PDB entry 7AQR | electron microscopy, 2.91 A resolution | chains G and S of the 17 polymer chains in the assembly

== Chain G ==
Protein: NADH dehydrogenase [ubiquinone] iron-sulfur protein 1, mitochondrial
From: Arabidopsis thaliana
Notes: EC 7.1.1.2
UniProt: Q9FGI6 (NDUS1_ARATH); residue numbers follow UniProt; this construct covers 1-748
Chain sequence (748 residues; each row starts with the number of its first residue):
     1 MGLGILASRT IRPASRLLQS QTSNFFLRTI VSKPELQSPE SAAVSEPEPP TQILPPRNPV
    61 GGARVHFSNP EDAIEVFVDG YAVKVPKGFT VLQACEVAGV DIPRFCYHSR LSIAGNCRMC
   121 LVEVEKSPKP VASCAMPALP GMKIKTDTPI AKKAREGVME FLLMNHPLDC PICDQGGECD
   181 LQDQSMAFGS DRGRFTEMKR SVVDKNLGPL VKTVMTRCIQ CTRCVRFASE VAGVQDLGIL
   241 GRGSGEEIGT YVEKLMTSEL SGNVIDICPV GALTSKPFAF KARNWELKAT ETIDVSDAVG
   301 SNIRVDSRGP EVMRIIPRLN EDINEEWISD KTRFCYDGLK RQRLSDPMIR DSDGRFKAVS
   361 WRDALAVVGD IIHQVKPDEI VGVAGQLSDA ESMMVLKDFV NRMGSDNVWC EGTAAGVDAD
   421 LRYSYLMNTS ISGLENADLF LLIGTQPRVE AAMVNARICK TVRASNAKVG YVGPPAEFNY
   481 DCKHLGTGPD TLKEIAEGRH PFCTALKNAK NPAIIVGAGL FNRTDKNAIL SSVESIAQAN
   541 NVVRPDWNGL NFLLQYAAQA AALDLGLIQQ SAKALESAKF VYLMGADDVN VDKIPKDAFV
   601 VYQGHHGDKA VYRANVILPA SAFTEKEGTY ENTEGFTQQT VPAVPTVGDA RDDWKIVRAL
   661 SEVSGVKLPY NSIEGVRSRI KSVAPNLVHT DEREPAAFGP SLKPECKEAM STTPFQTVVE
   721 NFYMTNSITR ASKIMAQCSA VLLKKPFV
Not modelled in the structure: 1-56, 745-748
Metal / ion sites: 2Fe-2S cluster Fe: Cys-106, Cys-117, Cys-120, Cys-134; 4Fe-4S cluster Fe site 1: His-166, Cys-170, Cys-173, Cys-179; 4Fe-4S cluster Fe site 2: Cys-218, Cys-221, Cys-224, Cys-268
Residues lining bound ligands:
  - 2Fe-2S cluster (FES): Arg-104, Phe-105, Cys-106, Tyr-107, Gly-115, Asn-116, Cys-117, Arg-118, Met-119, Cys-120, Ala-132, Cys-134
  - 4Fe-4S cluster (SF4), molecule 1: His-166, Pro-167, Asp-169, Cys-170, Cys-173, Gln-175, Gly-176, Cys-179, Leu-181, Gln-182, Arg-217, Val-270, Gly-271
  - 4Fe-4S cluster (SF4), molecule 2: Met-215, Cys-218, Ile-219, Gln-220, Cys-221, Thr-222, Arg-223, Cys-224, Ile-248, Cys-268, Pro-269, Val-270, Ala-272, Leu-273

== Chain S ==
Protein: NADH dehydrogenase [ubiquinone] 1 alpha subcomplex subunit 2
From: Arabidopsis thaliana
UniProt: Q9FIJ2 (NDUA2_ARATH); residues 1-97 here = UniProt positions 1-97
Chain sequence (97 residues; row label = number of the first residue in the row):
     1 MAWRGSISKS MKELRILLCQ SSPASAPTRT FVEKNYKDLK SLNPKLPILI RECSGVQPQM
    61 WARYDMGVER CVNLDGLTEP QILKALENLV KSGATKA
Not modelled in the structure: 1, 95-97

== Chain G / chain S interface ==
Contacting residue pairs - 49 pairs, chain G then chain S:
  Lys-397(G) / Glu-13(S)  salt bridge
  Lys-397(G) / Arg-63(S)
  Asn-401(G) / Arg-63(S)
  Asn-401(G) / Met-66(S)
  Asn-401(G) / Gly-67(S)
  Asp-406(G) / Lys-12(S)  salt bridge
  Ala-419(G) / Leu-49(S)
  Ala-419(G) / Arg-51(S)  hydrogen bond (backbone-side chain)
  Asp-420(G) / Tyr-36(S)
  Asp-420(G) / Lys-40(S)  salt bridge
  Asp-420(G) / Pro-47(S)
  Asp-420(G) / Ile-48(S)
  Asp-420(G) / Leu-49(S)
  Asp-420(G) / Ile-50(S)  hydrogen bond (backbone-backbone)
  Leu-421(G) / Tyr-36(S)  hydrophobic
  Tyr-425(G) / Arg-51(S)
  Leu-563(G) / Arg-51(S)  hydrogen bond (backbone-side chain)
  Asp-564(G) / Arg-51(S)  hydrogen bond (backbone-side chain)
  Gly-566(G) / Leu-49(S)
  Ile-568(G) / Pro-47(S)  hydrophobic
  Arg-679(G) / Glu-69(S)  salt bridge
  Lys-681(G) / Leu-17(S)
  Ser-682(G) / Arg-15(S)  hydrogen bond (backbone-side chain)
  Ser-682(G) / Leu-17(S)
  Ser-682(G) / Trp-61(S)
  Val-683(G) / Arg-15(S)
  Val-683(G) / Leu-17(S)
  Val-683(G) / Arg-51(S)
  Pro-685(G) / Leu-17(S)
  Pro-685(G) / Cys-53(S)
  Pro-685(G) / Val-56(S)  hydrophobic
  Asn-686(G) / Glu-52(S)
  His-689(G) / Cys-53(S)  hydrogen bond
  His-689(G) / Ser-54(S)
  His-689(G) / Gly-55(S)
  Glu-692(G) / Ser-54(S)  hydrogen bond
  Glu-694(G) / Glu-52(S)
  Glu-694(G) / Cys-53(S)  hydrogen bond
  Ala-697(G) / Glu-52(S)  hydrogen bond (backbone-side chain)
  Phe-698(G) / Val-32(S)  hydrophobic
  Phe-698(G) / Glu-33(S)
  Phe-698(G) / Ile-50(S)  hydrophobic
  Ser-701(G) / Lys-37(S)  hydrogen bond (backbone-side chain)
  Leu-702(G) / Glu-33(S)
  Leu-702(G) / Tyr-36(S)
  Leu-702(G) / Lys-37(S)
  Lys-703(G) / Lys-37(S)  hydrogen bond (backbone-side chain)
  Pro-704(G) / Lys-37(S)
  Pro-704(G) / Lys-40(S)
Interface residues without a listed pair, chain G (32 interface residues in all): Arg-402, Gly-404, Arg-422, Gln-570, Pro-695, Ala-696
Interface residues without a listed pair, chain S (30 interface residues in all): Leu-18, Gln-20, Arg-29, Ser-41, Lys-45, Leu-46

== Summary ==
32 residues of chain G and 30 residues of chain S are in contact; the contacts include 11 hydrogen bonds and 4
salt bridges. Among the polar pairs are Lys-397(G)/Glu-13(S), Asp-406(G)/Lys-12(S) and Asp-420(G)/Lys-40(S).
Ligands of chain G: 2Fe-2S cluster and 4Fe-4S cluster.
Here chain G is NADH dehydrogenase [ubiquinone] iron-sulfur protein 1, mitochondrial and chain S is NADH
dehydrogenase [ubiquinone] 1 alpha subcomplex subunit 2, both from Arabidopsis thaliana. Entry 7AQR (Cryo-EM
structure of Arabidopsis thaliana Complex-I (peripheral arm)) was determined by electron microscopy (same
publication as 7AQQ, 7AQW, 7AR7, 7AR8, 7AR9, 7ARB, 7ARC and 7ARD).
